9C6G - chains 5 and C of the 12 polymer chains in the assembly; structure by electron microscopy, 4.26 A resolution (low resolution: residue-level contacts below are approximate; hydrogen-bond / salt-bridge calls are withheld).

[Chain 5]
Name: DNA replication licensing factor MCM5
From: Homo sapiens
Notes: EC 3.6.4.12
UniProtKB: P33992 (MCM5_HUMAN); residue numbers follow UniProt; this construct covers 1-734
Amino-acid sequence (734 residues; each row starts with the number of its first residue):
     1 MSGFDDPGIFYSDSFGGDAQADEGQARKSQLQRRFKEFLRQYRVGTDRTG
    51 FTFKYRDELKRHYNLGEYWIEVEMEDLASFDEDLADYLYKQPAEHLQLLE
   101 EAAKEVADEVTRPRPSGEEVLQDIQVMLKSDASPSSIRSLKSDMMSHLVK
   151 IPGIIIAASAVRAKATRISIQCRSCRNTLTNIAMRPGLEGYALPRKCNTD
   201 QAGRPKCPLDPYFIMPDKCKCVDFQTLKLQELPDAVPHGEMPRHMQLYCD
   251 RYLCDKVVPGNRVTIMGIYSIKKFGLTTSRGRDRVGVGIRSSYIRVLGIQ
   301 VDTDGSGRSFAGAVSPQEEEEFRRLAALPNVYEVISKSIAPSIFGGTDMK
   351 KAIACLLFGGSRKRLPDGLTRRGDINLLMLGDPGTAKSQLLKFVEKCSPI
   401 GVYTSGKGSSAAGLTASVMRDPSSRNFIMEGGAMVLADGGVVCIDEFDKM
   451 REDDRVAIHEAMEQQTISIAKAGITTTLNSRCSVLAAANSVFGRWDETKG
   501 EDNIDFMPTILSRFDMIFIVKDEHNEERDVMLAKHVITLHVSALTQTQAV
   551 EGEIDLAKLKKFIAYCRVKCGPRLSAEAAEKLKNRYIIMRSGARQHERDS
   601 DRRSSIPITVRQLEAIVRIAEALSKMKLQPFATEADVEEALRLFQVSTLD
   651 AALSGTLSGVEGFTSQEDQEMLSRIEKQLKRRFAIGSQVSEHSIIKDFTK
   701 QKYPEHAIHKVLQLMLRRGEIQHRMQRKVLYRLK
Disordered / not traced: 1, 18-23, 173-211, 272-292, 304-315, 493-500, 519-555, 593-606, 655-665
Swiss-Prot annotation at these positions:
  - binding site (ADP): Arg371
  - modified residue: Ser2 (N-acetylserine), Ser315 (Phosphoserine), Lys392 (N6-acetyllysine), Lys396 (N6-acetyllysine), Ser605 (Phosphoserine), Lys696 (N6-acetyllysine)
  - natural variant: Thr466 (T466I: In MGORS8)

[Chain C]
Name: DNA replication licensing factor MCM7
From: Homo sapiens
Notes: EC 3.6.4.12
UniProtKB: P33993 (MCM7_HUMAN); residues 1-719 here = UniProt positions 1-719
Amino-acid sequence (719 residues; numbered 1 to 719; the number before each row is that of its first residue):
     1 MALKDYALEKEKVKKFLQEFYQDDELGKKQFKYGNQLVRLAHREQVALYV
    51 DLDDVAEDDPELVDSICENARRYAKLFADAVQELLPQYKEREVVNKDVLD
   101 VYIEHRLMMEQRSRDPGMVRSPQNQYPAELMRRFELYFQGPSSNKPRVIR
   151 EVRADSVGKLVTVRGIVTRVSEVKPKMVVATYTCDQCGAETYQPIQSPTF
   201 MPLIMCPSQECQTNRSGGRLYLQTRGSRFIKFQEMKMQEHSDQVPVGNIP
   251 RSITVLVEGENTRIAQPGDHVSVTGIFLPILRTGFRQVVQGLLSETYLEA
   301 HRIVKMNKSEDDESGAGELTREELRQIAEEDFYEKLAASIAPEIYGHEDV
   351 KKALLLLLVGGVDQSPRGMKIRGNINICLMGDPGVAKSQLLSYIDRLAPR
   401 SQYTTGRGSSGVGLTAAVLRDSVSGELTLEGGALVLADQGVCCIDEFDKM
   451 AEADRTAIHEVMEQQTISIAKAGILTTLNARCSILAAANPAYGRYNPRRS
   501 LEQNIQLPAALLSRFDLLWLIQDRPDRDNDLRLAQHITYVHQHSRQPPSQ
   551 FEPLDMKLMRRYIAMCREKQPMVPESLADYITAAYVEMRREAWASKDATY
   601 TSARTLLAILRLSTALARLRMVDVVEKEDVNEAIRLMEMSKDSLLGDKGQ
   651 TARTQRPADVIFATVRELVSGGRSVRFSEAEQRCVSRGFTPAQFQAALDE
   701 YEELNVWQVNASRTRITFV
Disordered / not traced: 1-2, 115-119, 284-289, 312-319, 645-719
Disulfides: Cys442-Cys482
Swiss-Prot annotation at these positions:
  - motif: Ser513 to Asp516 (Arginine finger)
  - binding site (ATP): Tyr345, Gly384, Ala386, Lys387, Ser388, Asn489, Arg514, Arg604
  - modified residue: Ala2 (N-acetylalanine), Ser121 (Phosphoserine), Ser314 (Phosphoserine), Ser365 (Phosphoserine), Ser500 (Phosphoserine), Ser678 (Phosphoserine)
  - cross-link (Glycyl lysine isopeptide (Lys-Gly)): Lys15 (interchain with G-Cter in SUMO2), Lys28 (interchain with G-Cter in SUMO2)

[Chain 5 / chain C interface]
Contacting residue pairs - 42 pairs, chain 5 then chain C:
  Ser2(5) - Arg71(C)
  Ser2(5) - Gln196(C)
  Ser2(5) - Ser197(C)
  Ser2(5) - Pro279(C)
  Ser2(5) - Tyr297(C)
  Gly3(5) - Ser197(C)
  Gly3(5) - Pro279(C)
  Gly3(5) - Leu281(C)
  Phe4(5) - Pro279(C)
  Phe4(5) - Leu281(C)
  Phe4(5) - Ser294(C)
  Pro7(5) - Gln196(C)
  Gly8(5) - Pro194(C)
  Ile9(5) - Gln123(C)
  Ile9(5) - Tyr192(C)
  Ile9(5) - Gln193(C)
  Ile9(5) - Pro207(C)
  Phe10(5) - Gln125(C)
  Phe10(5) - Pro127(C)
  Phe10(5) - Thr191(C)
  Phe10(5) - Tyr192(C)
  Tyr11(5) - Gln123(C)
  Tyr11(5) - Glu190(C)
  Tyr11(5) - Pro207(C)
  Tyr11(5) - Gln209(C)
  Ser12(5) - Ala189(C)
  Ser12(5) - Glu190(C)
  Ser12(5) - Tyr192(C)
  Asp13(5) - Glu110(C)
  Asp13(5) - Asn124(C)
  Asp13(5) - Ala189(C)
  Ser14(5) - Cys187(C)
  Ser14(5) - Ala189(C)
  Phe15(5) - Met109(C)
  Phe15(5) - Gly188(C)
  Phe15(5) - Glu190(C)
  Arg27(5) - Gln186(C)
  Lys28(5) - Asn214(C)
  Lys28(5) - Arg215(C)
  Ser29(5) - Glu210(C)
  Ser29(5) - Asn214(C)
  Leu98(5) - Thr213(C)
Also at the interface, not in a pair above, chain 5 (18 interface residues in all): Asp5, Gly16
Also at the interface, not in a pair above, chain C (34 interface residues in all): Ser113, Pro122, Tyr126, Leu203, Ser208, Ile280

[Overview]
18 residues of chain 5 face 34 of chain C across their interface. UniProt lists ADP-binding residue Arg371(5)
on chain 5; 8 ATP-binding residues on chain C.
Here chain 5 is DNA replication licensing factor MCM5 and chain C is DNA replication licensing factor MCM7,
both from Homo sapiens. Entry 9C6G (Mcm double hexamer from human) was determined by electron microscopy.
